PDB entry 9CTV | electron microscopy, 3.36 A resolution | chains A and B of the 7 polymer chains in the assembly

[Chain A]
Protein: Gamma-aminobutyric acid receptor subunit beta-2
From: Homo sapiens
UniProtKB: P47870 (GBRB2_HUMAN); residues 2-488 here correspond to UniProt positions 26-512 (UniProt number = residue number + 24)
Amino-acid sequence (487 residues; numbered 2 to 488; the number before each row is that of its first residue):
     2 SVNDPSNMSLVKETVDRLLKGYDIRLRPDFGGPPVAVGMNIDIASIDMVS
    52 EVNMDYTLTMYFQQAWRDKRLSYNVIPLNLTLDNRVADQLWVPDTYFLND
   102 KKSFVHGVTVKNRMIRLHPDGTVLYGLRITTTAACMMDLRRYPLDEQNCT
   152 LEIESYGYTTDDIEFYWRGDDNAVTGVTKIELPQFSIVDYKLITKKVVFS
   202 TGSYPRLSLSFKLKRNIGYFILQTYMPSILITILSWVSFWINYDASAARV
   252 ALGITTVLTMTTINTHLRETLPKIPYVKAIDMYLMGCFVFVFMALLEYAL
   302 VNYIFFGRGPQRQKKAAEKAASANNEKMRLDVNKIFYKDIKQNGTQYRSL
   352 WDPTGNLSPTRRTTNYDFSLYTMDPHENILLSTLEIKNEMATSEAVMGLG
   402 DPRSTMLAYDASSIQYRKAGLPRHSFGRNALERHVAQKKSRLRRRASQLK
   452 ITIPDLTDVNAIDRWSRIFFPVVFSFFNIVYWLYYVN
Not modelled in the structure: 2-7, 310-460, 488
Swiss-Prot annotation at these positions:
  - binding site (histamine): Tyr97, Ser156, Tyr157, Thr202
  - binding site (4-aminobutanoate): Tyr157, Thr202
  - modified residue: Tyr417 (Phosphotyrosine)
  - glycosylation (N-linked (GlcNAc...) asparagine): Asn8, Asn80, Asn149
Disulfides: Cys136-Cys150
Glycans and other covalent adducts: N-acetylglucosamine (NAG) linked to Asn80; glycan linked to Asn149

[Chain B]
Protein: Gamma-aminobutyric acid receptor subunit alpha-1
From: Homo sapiens
UniProtKB: P14867 (GBRA1_HUMAN); residues 1-429 here correspond to UniProt positions 28-456 (UniProt number = residue number + 27)
Amino-acid sequence (429 residues; numbered 1 to 429; the number before each row is that of its first residue):
     1 QPSLQDELKDNTTVFTRILDRLLDGYDNRLRPGLGERVTEVKTDIFVTSF
    51 GPVSDHDMEYTIDVFFRQSWKDERLKFKGPMTVLRLNNLMASKIWTPDTF
   101 FHNGKKSVAHNMTMPNKLLRITEDGTLLYTMRLTVRAECPMHLEDFPMDA
   151 HACPLKFGSYAYTRAEVVYEWTREPARSVVVAEDGSRLNQYDLLGQTVDS
   201 GIVQSSTGEYVVMTTHFHLKRKIGYFVIQTYLPCIMTVILSQVSFWLNRE
   251 SVPARTVFGVTTVLTMTTLSISARNSLPKVAYATAMDWFIAVCYAFVFSA
   301 LIEFATVNYFTKRGYAWDGKSVVPEKPKKVKDPLIKKNNTYAPTATSYTP
   351 NLARGDPGLATIAKSATIEPKEVKPETKPPEPKKTFNSVSKIDRLSRIAF
   401 PLLFGIFNLVYWATYLNREPQLKAPTPHQ
Not modelled in the structure: 1-9, 311-385, 418-429
Swiss-Prot annotation at these positions:
  - binding site (4-aminobutanoate): Arg67, Thr130
  - binding site (3alpha-hydroxy-5alpha-pregnan-11,20-dione): Trp246
  - glycosylation (N-linked (GlcNAc...) asparagine): Asn11, Asn111
Disulfides: Cys139-Cys153
Glycans and other covalent adducts: glycan linked to Asn111
Residues lining bound ligands: PIO ([(2R)-2-octanoyloxy-3-[oxidanyl-[(1R,2R,3S,4R,5R,6S)-2,3,6-tris(oxidanyl)-4,5-diphosphonooxy-cyclohexyl]oxy-phosphoryl]oxy-propyl] octanoate): Arg249, Glu303, Thr306, Val307, Phe310, Phe386, Asn387, Ser388, Ser390, Lys391, Ile392, Leu395, Ser396, Phe400

[How chain A and chain B interact]
Contacting residue pairs (92; chain A residue first):
  Asp24(A) with Thr16(B)
  Ile25(A) with Asn87(B), hydrogen bond (backbone-side chain); Leu89(B), hydrophobic
  Arg26(A) with Leu19(B); Asp20(B), salt bridge; Asn87(B); Leu89(B); Met90(B)
  Leu27(A) with Phe15(B), hydrophobic; Thr16(B); Leu19(B), hydrophobic
  Phe31(A) with Met81(B), hydrophobic; Leu84(B), hydrophobic; Arg85(B)
  Trp92(A) with Asn87(B)
  Val93(A) with Met114(B), hydrophobic
  Pro94(A) with Thr113(B); Met114(B)
  Asp95(A) with Met114(B)
  Thr96(A) with Met112(B); Thr113(B), hydrogen bond (backbone-backbone)
  Tyr97(A) with Phe65(B); Met112(B); Asn116(B); Arg132(B)
  Phe98(A) with Met112(B), hydrophobic; Arg132(B), hydrogen bond (backbone-side chain)
  Leu99(A) with Arg132(B), hydrogen bond (backbone-side chain)
  Asn100(A) with Arg187(B)
  Asp101(A) with His110(B); Arg132(B), hydrogen bond (backbone-side chain)
  Lys102(A) with His110(B), hydrogen bond (backbone-side chain)
  Ser104(A) with Met112(B)
  Phe105(A) with Met112(B)
  Val106(A) with Met112(B), hydrophobic
  Ile130(A) with Met112(B), hydrophobic
  Ala135(A) with Arg187(B)
  Met137(A) with Arg187(B)
  Tyr157(A) with Asn116(B), hydrogen bond (side chain-backbone); Lys117(B); Leu118(B); Thr130(B); Met131(B), hydrogen bond (side chain-backbone); Arg132(B), hydrogen bond (side chain-backbone)
  Gly158(A) with Leu118(B); Arg120(B), hydrogen bond (backbone-side chain)
  Tyr159(A) with Arg85(B); Asn87(B)
  Thr160(A) with Arg85(B)
  Asp163(A) with Arg85(B), salt bridge
  Phe200(A) with Phe46(B), hydrophobic
  Ser201(A) with Arg67(B), hydrogen bond
  Thr202(A) with Arg67(B); Arg120(B); Leu128(B)
  Tyr205(A) with Arg120(B), hydrogen bond
  Ser247(A) with Ser251(B), hydrogen bond; Ala254(B)
  Val251(A) with Ala254(B); Val257(B), hydrophobic; Phe258(B), hydrophobic
  Ile255(A) with Val257(B), hydrophobic; Phe258(B), hydrophobic; Thr261(B)
  Val258(A) with Leu240(B), hydrophobic
  Leu259(A) with Leu240(B), hydrophobic; Thr261(B)
  Arg269(A) with Tyr225(B); Ile228(B), hydrogen bond (side chain-backbone); Gln229(B), hydrogen bond
  Pro273(A) with Asn189(B)
  Lys274(A) with Asn189(B); Gln190(B); Tyr225(B); Ser276(B)
  Ile275(A) with Asn189(B); Tyr225(B)
  Pro276(A) with Asn189(B); Lys222(B); Gly224(B); Tyr225(B)
  Met286(A) with Ile228(B), hydrophobic
  Phe293(A) with Leu240(B), hydrophobic
  Leu296(A) with Leu240(B), hydrophobic
  Leu297(A) with Val243(B), hydrophobic
  Ala300(A) with Val243(B), hydrophobic
  Asn303(A) with Leu247(B); Asn248(B), hydrogen bond
  Tyr304(A) with Trp246(B); Arg397(B)
  Phe307(A) with Asn248(B); Glu250(B)
Other interface residues (no listed pair), chain A (59 interface residues in all): Asp162, Ala248, Ala252, Asn265, Thr266, Tyr277, Val278, Asp282, Phe289, Tyr299
Other interface residues (no listed pair), chain B (55 interface residues in all): Thr12, Leu23, Thr48, Leu86, Arg173, Met236, Ile239, Pro253, Thr265

[In short]
59 residues of chain A face 55 of chain B across their interface, with 16 hydrogen bonds and 2 salt bridges.
Among the polar pairs are Arg26(A)-Asp20(B), Asp163(A)-Arg85(B) and Ile25(A)-Asn87(B). Chain B binds compound
PIO. Covalently linked N-acetylglucosamine: at Asn80(A).
Here chain A is Gamma-aminobutyric acid receptor subunit beta-2 and chain B is Gamma-aminobutyric acid
receptor subunit alpha-1, both from Homo sapiens. Entry 9CTV (Native human GABAA receptor of
beta2-alpha1-gamma2-beta1-alpha2 assembly) was determined by electron microscopy (same publication as 9CRS,
9CRV, 9CSB, 9CT0, 9CTJ, 9CTP and 6 further entries).
